8SCY - chain A; structure by X-ray diffraction, 1.45 A resolution.

[Chain A]
Name: Lysozyme C
From: Gallus gallus
Notes: EC 3.2.1.17; fragment: lyzozyme
UniProtKB: P00698 (LYSC_CHICK); residues 1-129 here correspond to UniProt positions 19-147 (UniProt number = residue number + 18)
Amino-acid sequence (129 residues; numbered 1 to 129; the number before each row is that of its first residue):
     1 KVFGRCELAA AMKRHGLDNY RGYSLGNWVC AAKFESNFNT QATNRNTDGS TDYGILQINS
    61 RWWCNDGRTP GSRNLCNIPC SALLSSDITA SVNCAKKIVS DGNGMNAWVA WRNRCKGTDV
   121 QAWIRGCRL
Curated features (UniProtKB/Swiss-Prot):
  - active site: Glu35, Asp52
  - binding site (substrate): Asp101
Disulfide bonds: Cys6-Cys127, Cys30-Cys115, Cys64-Cys80, Cys76-Cys94

[Overview]
From UniProt: active-site residues Glu35 and Asp52 and substrate-binding residue Asp101.
Chain A is Lysozyme C (Gallus gallus); the structure, Lysozyme crystallized in cyclic olefin copolymer-based
microfluidic chips, was determined by X-ray diffraction (same publication as 8FZW and 8SIL).
